6Z43 - chains B and C of the 6 polymer chains in the assembly; structure by electron microscopy, 3.30 A resolution.

[Chain B (and C)]
Name: Spike glycoprotein
From: Severe acute respiratory syndrome coronavirus 2
Notes: chain C of this document is another copy of the same molecule, construct and numbering; everything in this record applies to it too
Reference sequence: P0DTC2 (SPIKE_SARS2); residue numbers follow UniProt; this construct covers 1-1208
Sequence (1288 residues; numbered 1 to 1288; the number before each row is that of its first residue):
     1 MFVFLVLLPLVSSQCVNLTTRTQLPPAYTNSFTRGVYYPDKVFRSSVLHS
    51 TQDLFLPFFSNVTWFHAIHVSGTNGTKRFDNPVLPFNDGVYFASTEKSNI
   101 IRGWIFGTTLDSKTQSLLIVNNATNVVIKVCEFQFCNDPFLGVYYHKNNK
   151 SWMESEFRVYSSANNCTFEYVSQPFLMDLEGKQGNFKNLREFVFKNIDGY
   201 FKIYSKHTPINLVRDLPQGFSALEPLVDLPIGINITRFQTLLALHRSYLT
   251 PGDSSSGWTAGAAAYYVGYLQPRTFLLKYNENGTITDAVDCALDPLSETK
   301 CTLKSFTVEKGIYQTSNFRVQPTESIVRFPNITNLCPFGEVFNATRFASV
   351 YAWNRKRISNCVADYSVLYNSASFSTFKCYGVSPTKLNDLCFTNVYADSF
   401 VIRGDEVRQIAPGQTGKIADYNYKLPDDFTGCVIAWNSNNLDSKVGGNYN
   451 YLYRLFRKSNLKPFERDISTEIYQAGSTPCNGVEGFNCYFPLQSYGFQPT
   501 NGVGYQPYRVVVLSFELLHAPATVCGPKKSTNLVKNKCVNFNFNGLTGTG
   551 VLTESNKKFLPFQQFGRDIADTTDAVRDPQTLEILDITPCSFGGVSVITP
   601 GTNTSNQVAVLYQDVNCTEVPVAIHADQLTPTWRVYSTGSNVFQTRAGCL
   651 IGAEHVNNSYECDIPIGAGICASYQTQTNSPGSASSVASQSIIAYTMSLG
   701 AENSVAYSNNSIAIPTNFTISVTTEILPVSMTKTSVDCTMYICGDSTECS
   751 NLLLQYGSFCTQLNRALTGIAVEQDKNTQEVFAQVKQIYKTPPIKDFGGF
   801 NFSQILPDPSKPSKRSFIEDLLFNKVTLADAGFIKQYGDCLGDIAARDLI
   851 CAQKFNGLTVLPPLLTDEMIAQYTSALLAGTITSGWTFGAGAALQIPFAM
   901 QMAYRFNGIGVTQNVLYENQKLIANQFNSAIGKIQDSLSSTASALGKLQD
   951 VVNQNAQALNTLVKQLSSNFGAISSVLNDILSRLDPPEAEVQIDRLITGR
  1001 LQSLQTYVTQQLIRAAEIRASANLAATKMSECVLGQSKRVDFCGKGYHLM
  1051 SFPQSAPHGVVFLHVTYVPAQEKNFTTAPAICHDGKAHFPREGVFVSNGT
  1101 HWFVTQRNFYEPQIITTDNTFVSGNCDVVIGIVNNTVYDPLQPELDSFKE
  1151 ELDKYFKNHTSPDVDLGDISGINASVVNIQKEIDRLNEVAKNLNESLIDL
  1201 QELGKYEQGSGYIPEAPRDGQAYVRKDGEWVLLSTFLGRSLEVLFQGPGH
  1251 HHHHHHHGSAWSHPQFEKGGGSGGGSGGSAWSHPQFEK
Disordered / not traced: 1-26, 70-81, 114-115, 144-165, 173-185, 243-262, 621-640, 677-689, 828-854, 1148-1288 (chain C: 1-26, 67-80, 144-164, 173-185, 243-263, 621-640, 677-689, 828-855, 1148-1288)
Disulfide bonds: C131-C166, C291-C301, C336-C361, C379-C432, C391-C525, C480-C488, C538-C590, C617-C649, C662-C671, C738-C760, C743-C749, C1032-C1043, C1082-C1126
Covalently attached groups: N-acetylglucosamine (NAG) linked to N61, N122, N282, N331, N343, N603, N616, N709, N717, N801, N1074, N1098, N1134
Construct notes: engineered mutation G682 (Arg in P0DTC2), S683 (Arg in P0DTC2), S685 (Arg in P0DTC2), P986 (Lys in P0DTC2), P987 (Val in P0DTC2); expression tag (1209-1288)

[Interface between chain B and chain C]
Residue-residue contacts - 160 pairs, chain B then chain C:
  D40(B) with H519(C)
  K41(B) with H519(C), hydrogen bond (side chain-backbone); A520(C); F562(C); Q563(C); Q564(C); F565(C)
  V42(B) with Q563(C), hydrogen bond (backbone-side chain); F565(C); G566(C); R567(C)
  F43(B) with K557(C); K558(C); F559(C), hydrophobic; Q563(C); F565(C); G566(C); R567(C)
  Y200(B) with N394(C); Y396(C), hydrogen bond; E516(C), hydrogen bond; L518(C), hydrophobic
  E224(B) with F562(C)
  P225(B) with H519(C); F562(C)
  D228(B) with L518(C); H519(C)
  P230(B) with R357(C)
  A372(B) with K417(C)
  G413(B) with P987(C)
  D737(B) with N317(C)
  M740(B) with R319(C); F592(C), hydrophobic
  D745(B) with R319(C)
  Q755(B) with S968(C); N969(C), hydrogen bond (backbone-backbone); F970(C), hydrogen bond (backbone-backbone); G971(C), hydrogen bond (side chain-backbone)
  Y756(B) with Q965(C), hydrogen bond (backbone-side chain); F970(C)
  G757(B) with Q965(C); S968(C)
  S758(B) with T961(C); Q965(C), hydrogen bond (backbone-side chain)
  F759(B) with Q965(C); F970(C), hydrophobic; G999(C); Q1002(C); S1003(C)
  Q762(B) with T961(C); T1006(C); Q1010(C), hydrogen bond
  K786(B) with G700(C); A701(C)
  Q787(B) with A701(C); N703(C), hydrogen bond
  I788(B) with L699(C), hydrophobic; G700(C); A701(C), hydrogen bond (backbone-backbone); E702(C); N703(C), hydrogen bond (backbone-backbone)
  Y789(B) with N703(C); V705(C), hydrophobic
  K790(B) with E702(C), salt bridge; N703(C); S704(C); V705(C)
  D796(B) with Y707(C), hydrogen bond (backbone-side chain)
  F797(B) with Y707(C)
  F855(B) with F592(C)
  G857(B) with F592(C)
  L861(B) with Q613(C)
  P862(B) with A647(C), hydrophobic
  P863(B) with G667(C); A668(C), hydrogen bond (backbone-backbone)
  L864(B) with P665(C), hydrophobic; A668(C); G669(C), hydrogen bond (backbone-backbone); C671(C), hydrophobic; M697(C), hydrophobic
  L865(B) with M697(C), hydrophobic
  T866(B) with A668(C); G669(C)
  M869(B) with G669(C); M697(C), hydrophobic; L699(C)
  Q872(B) with L699(C)
  Y873(B) with L699(C)
  T883(B) with V705(C); Y707(C)
  W886(B) with Y1047(C)
  T887(B) with Y1047(C)
  G889(B) with D1041(C)
  A890(B) with K1045(C); G1046(C); Y1047(C), hydrophobic
  A892(B) with E1072(C)
  A893(B) with E1072(C)
  L894(B) with A713(C); P715(C); E1072(C)
  Q895(B) with A706(C); I712(C); A713(C), hydrogen bond (backbone-backbone); N1074(C)
  I896(B) with Y707(C); S711(C); I712(C), hydrophobic
  P897(B) with Y707(C), hydrophobic; S708(C); N709(C); S711(C); T1077(C)
  F898(B) with Y707(C), hydrogen bond (backbone-side chain)
  M900(B) with T1077(C); A1078(C); V1094(C), hydrophobic
  Y904(B) with V1094(C); R1107(C)
  N907(B) with R1107(C)
  T912(B) with F1121(C)
  Q913(B) with P1090(C); F1121(C)
  N914(B) with F1089(C); F1121(C); S1123(C)
  Y917(B) with P1079(C); F1089(C), hydrophobic
  E918(B) with S1123(C), hydrogen bond; V1128(C)
  Q920(B) with I1130(C)
  V963(B) with A570(C), hydrophobic
  S967(B) with A570(C); D571(C)
  S975(B) with D571(C)
  N978(B) with T547(C); G548(C)
  L981(B) with K386(C)
  S982(B) with K386(C); T547(C)
  R983(B) with G381(C), hydrogen bond (side chain-backbone); V382(C); S383(C), hydrogen bond (backbone-backbone); K386(C); T430(C)
  L984(B) with G381(C); V382(C)
  D985(B) with S383(C), hydrogen bond
  D994(B) with R995(C), salt bridge
  Q1005(B) with Q1002(C), hydrogen bond; T1006(C)
  T1009(B) with T1009(C)
  L1012(B) with I1013(C), hydrophobic
  R1019(B) with E1017(C)
  S1030(B) with V1040(C); D1041(C)
  E1031(B) with R1039(C), salt bridge; V1040(C)
  R1039(B) with R1039(C)
  E1111(B) with S1123(C), hydrogen bond
Interface residues without a listed pair, chain B (100 interface residues in all): Y38, P39, K202, N282, N370, D427, S735, R765, E773, P792, N856, G891, K964, L966, Q1002, I1013, T1027, L1034, G1035, Q1113, L1141, E1144, L1145
Interface residues without a listed pair, chain C (108 interface residues in all): Q314, L390, Y421, L455, L560, I569, P589, R646, C662, I670, N710, Q957, P986, E990, F1042, V1068, V1122, G1124, V1129, L1141, L1145

[Summary]
Chain B and chain C form an interface of 100 and 108 residues respectively; the contacts include 24 hydrogen
bonds and 3 salt bridges. Polar contacts include K790(B)-E702(C), D994(B)-R995(C) and E1031(B)-R1039(C).
Covalently linked N-acetylglucosamine: at N61(B), N122(B), N282(B), N331(B), N343(B) and N603(B) and 7 more.
Chain B and chain C are both Spike glycoprotein (Severe acute respiratory syndrome coronavirus 2); the
structure, Cryo-EM Structure of SARS-CoV-2 Spike : H11-D4 Nanobody Complex, was determined by electron
microscopy.
